Entry 6CX1 (electron microscopy, 3.80 A resolution); this record covers chains C and B of the 5 polymer chains in the assembly.

[Chain C]
Molecule: Capsid protein VP2
From: Senecavirus A
UniProt: A0A1U9IRU2 (A0A1U9IRU2_9PICO); residues 12-279 here correspond to UniProt positions 162-429 (UniProt number = residue number + 150)
Amino-acid sequence (268 residues; each row starts with the number of its first residue):
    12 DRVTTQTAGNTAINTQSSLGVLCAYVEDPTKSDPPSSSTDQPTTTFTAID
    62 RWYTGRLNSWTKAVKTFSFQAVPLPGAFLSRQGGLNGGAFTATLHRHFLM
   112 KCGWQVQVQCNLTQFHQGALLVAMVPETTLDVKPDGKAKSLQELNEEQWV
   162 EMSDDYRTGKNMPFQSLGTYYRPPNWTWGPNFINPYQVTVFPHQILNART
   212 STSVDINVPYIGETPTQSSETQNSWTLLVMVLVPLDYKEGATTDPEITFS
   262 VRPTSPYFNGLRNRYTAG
From the paper describing this entry:
  - conformationally variable residues (loop rearrangement): D142 to S151, L178 to N186

[Chain B]
Molecule: Capsid protein VP3
From: Senecavirus A
UniProt: A0A1U9IRU2 (A0A1U9IRU2_9PICO); residues 1-238 here correspond to UniProt positions 435-672 (UniProt number = residue number + 434)
Amino-acid sequence (238 residues; each row starts with the number of its first residue):
     1 GPIPTAPRENSLMFLSTLPDDTVPAYGNVRTPPVNYLPGEITDLLQLARI
    51 PTLMAFERVPEPVPASDTYVPYVAVPTQFDDRPLISFPITLSDPVYQNTL
   101 VGAISSNFANYRGCIQITLTFCGPMMARGKFLLSYSPPNGTQPQTLSEAM
   151 QCTYSIWDIGLNSSWTFVVPYISPSDYRETRAITNSVYSADGWFSLHKLT
   201 KITLPPDCPQSPCILFFASAGEDYTLRLPVDCNPSYVF
From the paper describing this entry:
  - conformationally variable residues (loop rearrangement): G1 to R30, P62 to D67

[How chain C and chain B interact]
Contacting residue pairs (49; chain C residue first):
  Y36(C) - G39(B)
  V37(C) - P38(B)  hydrophobic
  S47(C) - P33(B)
  F78(C) - P71(B)  hydrophobic
  Q125(C) - P124(B)
  Q125(C) - M125(B)  hydrogen bond
  Q125(C) - M126(B)
  F126(C) - M126(B)  hydrophobic
  F126(C) - D207(B)
  F126(C) - P209(B)
  H127(C) - G123(B)
  H127(C) - P124(B)
  Q128(C) - G123(B)
  Q128(C) - P124(B)
  Q128(C) - P209(B)
  D165(C) - S66(B)
  R168(C) - D67(B)  salt bridge
  T188(C) - V237(B)
  N195(C) - N98(B)
  Y197(C) - T52(B)
  Y197(C) - L53(B)  hydrogen bond (backbone-backbone)
  Y197(C) - A55(B)
  Y197(C) - Y69(B)  hydrogen bond (side chain-backbone)
  Y197(C) - N98(B)
  Q198(C) - T52(B)
  Q198(C) - N98(B)
  Q198(C) - L100(B)
  T200(C) - I50(B)
  T200(C) - P51(B)  hydrogen bond (side chain-backbone)
  T200(C) - T52(B)
  T200(C) - L53(B)
  V201(C) - I50(B)  hydrophobic
  N208(C) - F121(B)
  R210(C) - F121(B)
  R210(C) - M125(B)
  R210(C) - I159(B)
  R210(C) - G160(B)  hydrogen bond (side chain-backbone)
  R210(C) - S163(B)
  Y221(C) - P38(B)
  G223(C) - L37(B)
  T225(C) - Y36(B)  hydrogen bond (backbone-side chain)
  P226(C) - Y36(B)
  L243(C) - L53(B)  hydrophobic
  L243(C) - Y72(B)
  L243(C) - L215(B)  hydrophobic
  V244(C) - C122(B)  hydrophobic
  V244(C) - C213(B)  hydrophobic
  D247(C) - P209(B)
  K249(C) - P209(B)
Interface residues without a listed pair, chain C (31 interface residues in all): T77, K112, W189, E224, P245
Interface residues without a listed pair, chain B (40 interface residues in all): L47, M54, V70, T99, N162, C208, Q210, Y236, F238

[Overview]
31 residues of chain C and 40 residues of chain B are in contact; the contacts include 6 hydrogen bonds and 1
salt bridge. Polar contacts include R168(C)-D67(B), Q125(C)-M125(B) and Y197(C)-Y69(B). The paper reports
conformational variability at D142(C), L178(C) and G1(B) among others.
Here chain C is Capsid protein VP2 and chain B is Capsid protein VP3, both from Senecavirus A. Entry 6CX1
(Cryo-EM structure of Seneca Valley Virus-Anthrax Toxin Receptor 1 complex) was determined by electron
microscopy.
